Entry 4YOG (X-ray diffraction, 2.00 A resolution); this record covers chains A and B.

# Chain A (and B)
Name: 3C-like proteinase
From: Bat coronavirus HKU4
Notes: EC 3.4.22.-; chain B of this document is another copy of the same molecule, construct and numbering; everything in this record applies to it too
UniProt: P0C6W3 (R1AB_BCHK4); residues 1-306 here correspond to UniProt positions 3292-3597 (UniProt number = residue number + 3291)
Sequence (306 residues; row label = number of the first residue in the row):
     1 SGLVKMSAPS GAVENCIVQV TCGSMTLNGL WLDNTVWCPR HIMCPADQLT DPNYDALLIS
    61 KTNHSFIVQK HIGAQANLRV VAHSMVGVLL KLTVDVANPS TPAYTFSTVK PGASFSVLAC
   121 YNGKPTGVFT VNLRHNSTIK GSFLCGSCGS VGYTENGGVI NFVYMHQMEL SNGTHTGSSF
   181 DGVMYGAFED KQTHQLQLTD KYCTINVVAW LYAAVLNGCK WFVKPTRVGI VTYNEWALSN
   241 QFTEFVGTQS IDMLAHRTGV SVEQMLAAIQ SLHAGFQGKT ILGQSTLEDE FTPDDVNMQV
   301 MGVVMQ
Swiss-Prot annotation at these positions:
  - active site (For 3CL-PRO activity): H41, C148
  - site: Q306 (Cleavage)
Residues lining bound ligands: 4F5 (N-[4-(acetylamino)phenyl]-2-(1H-benzotriazol-1-yl)-N-[(1R)-2-(tert-butylamino)-2-oxo-1-(thiophen-3-yl)ethyl]acetamide): M25, H41, C44, P45, A46, L49, Y54, F143, L144, C145, C148, H166, Q167, M168, E169, D190, K191, Q192
Reported in the primary citation:
  - binding site for 4F5: H41, Y54, C148, H166, E169, Q192
  - conformationally variable residues: Q192
  - catalytic residues: H41, C148 (proposed by the authors, not directly observed)

# Interface between chain A and chain B
Pairs across the interface - 76 pairs, chain A then chain B:
  S1(A) with G141(B); S142(B); F143(B), hydrogen bond (backbone-backbone); E169(B), hydrogen bond; N172(B); G173(B), hydrogen bond (side chain-backbone); H175(B), hydrogen bond (backbone-side chain)
  G2(A) with G141(B); S142(B), hydrogen bond (backbone-side chain); G173(B)
  L3(A) with G141(B)
  V4(A) with F129(B), hydrophobic; K140(B); G141(B); S142(B)
  K5(A) with V128(B); F129(B)
  M6(A) with G127(B); V128(B); F129(B), hydrophobic; S142(B)
  S7(A) with G127(B); V128(B), hydrogen bond (backbone-backbone)
  P9(A) with S10(B); E14(B); P125(B); T126(B); G127(B); V128(B), hydrophobic
  S10(A) with P9(B); S10(B), hydrogen bond (backbone-side chain); E14(B), hydrogen bond (backbone-side chain)
  G11(A) with G11(B); E14(B), hydrogen bond (backbone-side chain)
  E14(A) with P9(B); S10(B), hydrogen bond (side chain-backbone); G11(B), hydrogen bond (side chain-backbone)
  T126(A) with P9(B)
  G127(A) with M6(B); S7(B); P9(B)
  V128(A) with M6(B); S7(B), hydrogen bond (backbone-backbone); P9(B), hydrophobic
  F129(A) with V4(B), hydrophobic; K5(B); M6(B), hydrophobic
  K140(A) with V4(B)
  G141(A) with S1(B); G2(B); V4(B)
  S142(A) with S1(B); G2(B), hydrogen bond (side chain-backbone); V4(B); M6(B); Q299(B), hydrogen bond
  F143(A) with S1(B), hydrogen bond (backbone-backbone)
  L144(A) with M301(B)
  E169(A) with S1(B), hydrogen bond (side chain-backbone)
  N172(A) with S1(B); N217(B)
  G173(A) with S1(B), hydrogen bond (backbone-side chain); G2(B)
  H175(A) with S1(B), hydrogen bond (side chain-backbone)
  N217(A) with N172(B)
  G283(A) with T286(B)
  S285(A) with S285(B); T286(B)
  T286(A) with G283(B), hydrogen bond (side chain-backbone); S285(B)
  M298(A) with L144(B)
  Q299(A) with S142(B), hydrogen bond; L144(B)
  M301(A) with L144(B)
  V303(A) with L144(B), hydrophobic
  Q306(A) with N172(B), hydrogen bond
Also at the interface, not in a pair above, chain A (39 interface residues in all): A8, L118, P125, S171, G218, T280
Also at the interface, not in a pair above, chain B (39 interface residues in all): L3, A8, L118, Y121, S171, T280, Q284, G302, V303

# Summary
The chain A/chain B interface involves 39 residues from each chain, with 21 hydrogen bonds. Among the polar
pairs are S1(A)-E169(B), S1(A)-G173(B) and S1(A)-H175(B). Chain A binds compound 4F5. From the paper:
catalytic residues H41(A) and C148(A); a binding site for 4F5 at H41(A), Y54(A) and C148(A) among others.
Chain A and chain B are both 3C-like proteinase (Bat coronavirus HKU4); the structure, HKU4-3CLpro bound to
non-covalent inhibitor 3B, was determined by X-ray diffraction, deposited together with 4YO9, 4YOI and 4YOJ.
